9GNS - chain A; structure by X-ray diffraction, 1.93 A resolution.

[Chain A]
Molecule: Aromatic-L-amino-acid decarboxylase
From: Homo sapiens
Notes: EC 4.1.1.28
Reference sequence: Q53Y41 (Q53Y41_HUMAN); residues 1-480 here = UniProt positions 1-480
Sequence (480 residues; each row starts with the number of its first residue):
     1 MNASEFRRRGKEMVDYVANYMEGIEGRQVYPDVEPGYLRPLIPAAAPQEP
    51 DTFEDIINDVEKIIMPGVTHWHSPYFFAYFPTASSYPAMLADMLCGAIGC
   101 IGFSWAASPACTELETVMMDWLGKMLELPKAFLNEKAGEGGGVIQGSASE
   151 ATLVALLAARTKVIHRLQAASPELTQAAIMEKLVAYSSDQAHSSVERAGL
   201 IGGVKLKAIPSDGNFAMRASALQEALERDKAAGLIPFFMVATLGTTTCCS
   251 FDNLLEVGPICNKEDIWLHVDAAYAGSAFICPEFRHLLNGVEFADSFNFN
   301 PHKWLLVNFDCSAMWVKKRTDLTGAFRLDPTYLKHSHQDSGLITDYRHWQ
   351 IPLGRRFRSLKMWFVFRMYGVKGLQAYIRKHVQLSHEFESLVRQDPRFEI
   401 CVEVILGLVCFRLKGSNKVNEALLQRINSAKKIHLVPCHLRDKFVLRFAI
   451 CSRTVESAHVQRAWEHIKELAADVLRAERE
Not modelled in the structure: 326-340
Ligand contacts:
  - carbidopa (142): Trp-71, Tyr-79, Phe-80, Pro-81, Thr-82, Ile-101, Phe-103, His-192, Thr-246, His-302, Lys-303, Phe-309
  - carbidopa / pyridoxal phosphate: Trp-71, Tyr-79, Phe-80, Pro-81, Thr-82, Ile-101, Phe-103, Ser-147, Ala-148, Ser-149, His-192, Ser-194, Thr-242, Gly-244, Thr-246, Asp-271, Ala-273, Asn-300, His-302, Lys-303, Phe-309, Gly-354
  - pyridoxal phosphate (PLP): Phe-80, Ser-147, Ala-148, Ser-149, His-192, Ser-194, Thr-242, Gly-244, Thr-246, Asp-271, Ala-273, Asn-300, His-302, Lys-303, Gly-354

[Summary]
Ligands of chain A: pyridoxal phosphate, carbidopa and carbidopa / pyridoxal phosphate.
Chain A is Aromatic-L-amino-acid decarboxylase (Homo sapiens); the structure, X-ray structure of Human holo
aromatic L-amino acid decarboxylase (AADC) complex with Carbidopa at physiological pH, was determined by X-ray
diffraction (same publication as 9DUI, 9E0Q, 9E0M and 9E0O).
